PDB entry 3MV8 | X-ray diffraction, 2.10 A resolution | chains D and E of the 5 polymer chains in the assembly

Chain D:
Protein: alpha chain of the TK3 TCR
Organism: Homo sapiens
Amino-acid sequence (200 residues; numbered 3 to 218; 16 numbers in that range are skipped by the numbering (no residue carries them; nothing is unmodelled there); the number before each row is that of its first residue):
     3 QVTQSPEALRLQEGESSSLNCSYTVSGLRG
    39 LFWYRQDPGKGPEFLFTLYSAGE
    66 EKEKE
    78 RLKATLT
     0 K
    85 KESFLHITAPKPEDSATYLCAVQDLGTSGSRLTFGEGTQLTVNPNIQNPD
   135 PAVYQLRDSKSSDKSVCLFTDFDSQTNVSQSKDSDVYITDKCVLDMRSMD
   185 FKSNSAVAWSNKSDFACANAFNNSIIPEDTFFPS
Cystine bridges: C23-C104, C151-C201
What the authors report for this chain:
  - conformationally variable residues: R115

Chain E:
Protein: beta chain of the TK3 TCR
Organism: Homo sapiens
Amino-acid sequence (242 residues; numbered 0 to 254; 13 numbers in that range are skipped by the numbering (no residue carries them; nothing is unmodelled there); the number before each row is that of its first residue; numbering starts at 0):
     0 MDSGVTQTPKHLITATGQRVTLRCSPRSGDLS
    39 VYWYQQSLDQGLQFLIHYYNGEE
    66 RAKGNIL
    74 ERFSAQQF
    83 PDLHSELNLSSLELGDSALYFCASSARSGELFFGEGSRLTVLEDLKNVFP
   133 PEVAVFEPSEAEISHTQKATLVCLATGFYPDHVELSWWVNGKEVHSGVCT
   183 DPQPLKEQPALNDSRYALSSRLRVSATFWQNPRNHFRCQVQFYGLSENDE
   233 WTQDRAKPVTQIVSAEAWGRAD
Cystine bridges: C23-C104, C155-C220
What the authors report for this chain:
  - conformationally variable residues: R66

How chain D and chain E interact:
Inter-chain disulfides: C176(D)-C181(E)
Contacting residue pairs - 89 pairs, chain D then chain E:
  F40(D) - E112(E)
  Y42(D) - L113(E)  hydrogen bond (side chain-backbone)
  Y42(D) - F115(E)  hydrophobic
  Q44(D) - Q44(E)
  Q44(D) - F103(E)
  K48(D) - F103(E)
  K48(D) - E117(E)  salt bridge
  G49(D) - F103(E)
  G49(D) - G116(E)
  G49(D) - E117(E)
  P50(D) - F115(E)
  E51(D) - M0(E)  hydrogen bond (side chain-backbone)
  T55(D) - E112(E)
  L103(D) - L50(E)  hydrophobic
  Q107(D) - G111(E)  hydrogen bond (side chain-backbone)
  G113(D) - Y40(E)
  S114(D) - Y40(E)  hydrogen bond (backbone-side chain)
  S114(D) - G111(E)
  S114(D) - L113(E)
  R115(D) - Y40(E)
  R115(D) - Y42(E)
  R115(D) - F52(E)
  R115(D) - A67(E)
  L116(D) - Y42(E)  hydrogen bond (backbone-side chain)
  L116(D) - L113(E)  hydrophobic
  F118(D) - L50(E)  hydrophobic
  F118(D) - F115(E)  hydrophobic
  E120(D) - D47(E)
  E120(D) - G49(E)
  D134(D) - H147(E)  salt bridge
  Y138(D) - S141(E)
  Y138(D) - A143(E)
  Y138(D) - E144(E)
  Y138(D) - H147(E)
  Y138(D) - T148(E)
  Q139(D) - S141(E)
  L140(D) - F138(E)
  L140(D) - E139(E)
  L140(D) - T152(E)
  L140(D) - V154(E)  hydrophobic
  R141(D) - F138(E)
  R141(D) - E139(E)  hydrogen bond (backbone-backbone)
  D142(D) - A136(E)
  D142(D) - V137(E)
  D142(D) - F138(E)
  S143(D) - V137(E)  hydrogen bond (backbone-backbone)
  S143(D) - E139(E)
  S143(D) - E248(E)  hydrogen bond (side chain-backbone)
  S143(D) - A249(E)
  K148(D) - A136(E)
  K148(D) - F138(E)
  S149(D) - F138(E)
  V150(D) - F138(E)
  V150(D) - L156(E)  hydrophobic
  L152(D) - T152(E)
  T154(D) - R205(E)
  D155(D) - T148(E)
  D155(D) - R205(E)  salt bridge
  S168(D) - E189(E)
  Y171(D) - E189(E)
  I172(D) - L187(E)
  T173(D) - D183(E)
  T173(D) - S201(E)
  T173(D) - R203(E)
  C176(D) - C181(E)  disulfide
  C176(D) - T182(E)
  C176(D) - R203(E)
  V177(D) - C181(E)
  L178(D) - G179(E)
  L178(D) - C181(E)  hydrophobic
  L178(D) - R203(E)
  L178(D) - R205(E)
  D179(D) - S178(E)  hydrogen bond (backbone-side chain)
  D179(D) - G179(E)  hydrogen bond (backbone-backbone)
  M180(D) - S178(E)
  M180(D) - G179(E)
  M180(D) - R205(E)
  M180(D) - V206(E)
  R181(D) - S178(E)  hydrogen bond (backbone-side chain)
  M183(D) - K150(E)
  F185(D) - K150(E)
  F185(D) - R205(E)
  S187(D) - R205(E)  hydrogen bond
  S189(D) - R203(E)  hydrogen bond (backbone-side chain)
  A190(D) - R203(E)
  W193(D) - L156(E)  hydrophobic
  W193(D) - A199(E)  hydrophobic
  F215(D) - H147(E)
  P217(D) - A143(E)  hydrophobic
Also at the interface, not in a pair above, chain D (54 interface residues in all): G47, F52, Y57, G119, D174, S182, V191
Also at the interface, not in a pair above, chain E (52 interface residues in all): Q48, H55, K68, S107, S110, F114, P140, V180, S207

Summary:
54 residues of chain D face 52 of chain E across their interface, with 1 disulfide bond, 13 hydrogen bonds and
3 salt bridges. Polar pairs include K48(D)-E117(E), D134(D)-H147(E) and D155(D)-R205(E). From the paper:
conformational variability at R115(D) and R66(E).
Here chain D is alpha chain of the TK3 TCR and chain E is beta chain of the TK3 TCR, both from Homo sapiens.
Entry 3MV8 (Crystal Structure of the TK3-Gln55His TCR in complex with HLA-B*3501/HPVG) was determined by X-ray
diffraction (same publication as 3MV7 and 3MV9).
